Entry 3S9Y (X-ray diffraction, 1.70 A resolution); this record covers chains A and B.

Chain A (and B):
Name: Orotidine 5'-phosphate decarboxylase
From: Plasmodium falciparum
Notes: EC 4.1.1.23; chain B of this document is another copy of the same molecule, construct and numbering; everything in this record applies to it too
Reference sequence: Q8IJH3 (Q8IJH3_PLAF7); numbering as in UniProt (aligned over 1-323)
Sequence (342 residues; row label = number of the first residue in the row; numbers below 1 keep their minus sign (Met-18 is residue -18)):
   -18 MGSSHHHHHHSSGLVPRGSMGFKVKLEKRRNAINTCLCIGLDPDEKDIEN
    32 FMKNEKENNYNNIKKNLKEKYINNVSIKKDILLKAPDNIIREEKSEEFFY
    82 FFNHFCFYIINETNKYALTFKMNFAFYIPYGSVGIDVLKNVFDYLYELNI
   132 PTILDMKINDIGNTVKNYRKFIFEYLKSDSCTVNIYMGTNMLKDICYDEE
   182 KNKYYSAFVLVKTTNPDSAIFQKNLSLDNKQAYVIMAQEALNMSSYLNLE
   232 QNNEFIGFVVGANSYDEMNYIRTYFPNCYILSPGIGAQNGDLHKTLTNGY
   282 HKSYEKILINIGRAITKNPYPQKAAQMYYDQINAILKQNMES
Not modelled in the structure: -18 to -8 (chain B: -18 to -1, 323)
Differences from the reference sequence: expression tag (-18 to 0)
Small-molecule neighbours:
  - 5-fluoro-6-amino-UMP (FNU; 6-amino-5-fluorouridine 5'-(dihydrogen phosphate)), molecule 1: Asp23, Lys102, Asn104, Asp136, Lys138, Leu191, Lys193, Thr194, Thr195, Val240, Pro264, Ile266, Ala268, Gln269, Asn291, Ile292, Gly293, Arg294
  - 5-fluoro-6-amino-UMP (FNU), molecule 2: Asp141, Ile142, Thr145, Met168

Interface between chain A and chain B:
Contacting residue pairs - 109 pairs, chain A then chain B:
  Glu26(A) - Lys151(B)  salt bridge
  Asn104(A) - Asp141(B)  hydrogen bond
  Asn104(A) - Thr145(B)
  Phe105(A) - Phe105(B)  hydrophobic
  Phe105(A) - Ile109(B)  hydrophobic
  Phe105(A) - Tyr149(B)
  Ala106(A) - Thr145(B)
  Ala106(A) - Asn148(B)
  Ala106(A) - Tyr149(B)
  Phe107(A) - Thr145(B)
  Phe107(A) - Asn148(B)
  Ile109(A) - Phe105(B)  hydrophobic
  Ile109(A) - Ile116(B)  hydrophobic
  Ile109(A) - Tyr149(B)  hydrophobic
  Ile109(A) - Phe152(B)
  Pro110(A) - Asn148(B)
  Pro110(A) - Lys151(B)
  Pro110(A) - Phe152(B)  hydrophobic
  Tyr111(A) - Lys151(B)
  Tyr111(A) - Tyr156(B)
  Gly112(A) - Ile116(B)
  Gly112(A) - Tyr156(B)
  Ser113(A) - Ser113(B)
  Ser113(A) - Ile116(B)
  Ser113(A) - Asp117(B)  hydrogen bond
  Ile116(A) - Ile109(B)  hydrophobic
  Ile116(A) - Gly112(B)
  Ile116(A) - Ser113(B)
  Asp117(A) - Ser113(B)  hydrogen bond
  Lys138(A) - Asn140(B)  hydrogen bond (backbone-side chain)
  Lys138(A) - Asp141(B)  salt bridge
  Asn140(A) - Lys138(B)  hydrogen bond (side chain-backbone)
  Asn140(A) - Asn140(B)
  Asn140(A) - Asn165(B)  hydrogen bond
  Asn140(A) - Leu191(B)
  Asp141(A) - Asn104(B)  hydrogen bond
  Asp141(A) - Lys138(B)  salt bridge
  Ile142(A) - Thr195(B)
  Ile142(A) - Gln269(B)
  Asn144(A) - Arg294(B)  hydrogen bond
  Thr145(A) - Asn104(B)
  Thr145(A) - Ala106(B)
  Thr145(A) - Phe107(B)
  Asn148(A) - Ala106(B)
  Asn148(A) - Phe107(B)
  Asn148(A) - Pro110(B)
  Tyr149(A) - Phe105(B)
  Tyr149(A) - Ala106(B)
  Lys151(A) - Glu26(B)  salt bridge
  Phe152(A) - Ile109(B)
  Phe152(A) - Pro110(B)  hydrophobic
  Tyr156(A) - Pro110(B)
  Tyr156(A) - Tyr111(B)
  Tyr156(A) - Gly112(B)
  Asn165(A) - Asn140(B)  hydrogen bond
  Asn165(A) - Asn165(B)  hydrogen bond
  Ile166(A) - Phe202(B)
  Tyr167(A) - Tyr167(B)  hydrophobic
  Tyr167(A) - Phe202(B)
  Tyr167(A) - Gln203(B)
  Tyr167(A) - Ala213(B)
  Tyr167(A) - Met217(B)
  Met168(A) - Lys138(B)
  Met168(A) - Leu191(B)  hydrophobic
  Met168(A) - Thr194(B)
  Met168(A) - Asn196(B)  hydrogen bond (backbone-side chain)
  Met168(A) - Ser199(B)
  Met168(A) - Gln203(B)
  Gly169(A) - Asn196(B)
  Gly169(A) - Asp198(B)
  Thr170(A) - Asp198(B)  hydrogen bond (backbone-side chain)
  Thr170(A) - Phe202(B)
  Asn171(A) - Asp198(B)  hydrogen bond (backbone-side chain)
  Leu191(A) - Asn140(B)
  Leu191(A) - Met168(B)  hydrophobic
  Thr194(A) - Met168(B)
  Thr195(A) - Ile142(B)
  Asn196(A) - Met168(B)  hydrogen bond (side chain-backbone)
  Asp198(A) - Gly169(B)
  Asp198(A) - Thr170(B)  hydrogen bond (side chain-backbone)
  Asp198(A) - Asn171(B)  hydrogen bond (side chain-backbone)
  Ser199(A) - Met168(B)
  Ile201(A) - Thr170(B)
  Ile201(A) - Glu220(B)
  Phe202(A) - Ile166(B)
  Phe202(A) - Tyr167(B)
  Phe202(A) - Ile216(B)  hydrophobic
  Phe202(A) - Met217(B)  hydrophobic
  Phe202(A) - Glu220(B)
  Gln203(A) - Tyr167(B)
  Gln203(A) - Met168(B)
  Asn205(A) - Leu208(B)
  Leu206(A) - Ser207(B)
  Leu206(A) - Leu208(B)  hydrophobic
  Leu206(A) - Ala213(B)  hydrophobic
  Ser207(A) - Asn205(B)
  Ser207(A) - Leu206(B)
  Ser207(A) - Ser207(B)  hydrogen bond (backbone-backbone)
  Leu208(A) - Asn205(B)
  Ala213(A) - Tyr167(B)
  Ala213(A) - Leu206(B)  hydrophobic
  Ile216(A) - Phe202(B)  hydrophobic
  Ile216(A) - Leu206(B)  hydrophobic
  Met217(A) - Tyr167(B)
  Met217(A) - Phe202(B)  hydrophobic
  Glu220(A) - Ile201(B)
  Glu220(A) - Phe202(B)
  Gln269(A) - Ile142(B)
  Arg294(A) - Asn144(B)
Other interface residues (no listed pair), chain A (51 interface residues in all): Met137, Tyr214
Other interface residues (no listed pair), chain B (51 interface residues in all): Met137, Tyr214

Summary:
Chain A and chain B each contribute 51 residues to their interface; the contacts include 17 hydrogen bonds and
4 salt bridges. Polar contacts include Glu26(A)-Lys151(B), Lys138(A)-Asp141(B) and Asn104(A)-Asp141(B).
Ligands of chain A: 5-fluoro-6-amino-UMP.
Both chains are Orotidine 5'-phosphate decarboxylase (Plasmodium falciparum). Entry 3S9Y (Crystal Structure of
P. falciparum orotidine 5'-monophosphate decarboxylase complexed with 5-fluoro-6-amino-UMP in space group P21,
produced ...) was determined by X-ray diffraction (same publication as 3G3D).
